PDB entry 4N9D | X-ray diffraction, 1.70 A resolution | chains A and B

# Chain A (and B)
Molecule: Nicotinamide phosphoribosyltransferase
From: Homo sapiens
Notes: EC 2.4.2.12; chain B of this document is another copy of the same molecule, construct and numbering; everything in this record applies to it too
Reference sequence: P43490 (NAMPT_HUMAN); residue numbers follow UniProt; this construct covers 1-491
Chain sequence (501 residues; numbered 1 to 501; the number before each row is that of its first residue):
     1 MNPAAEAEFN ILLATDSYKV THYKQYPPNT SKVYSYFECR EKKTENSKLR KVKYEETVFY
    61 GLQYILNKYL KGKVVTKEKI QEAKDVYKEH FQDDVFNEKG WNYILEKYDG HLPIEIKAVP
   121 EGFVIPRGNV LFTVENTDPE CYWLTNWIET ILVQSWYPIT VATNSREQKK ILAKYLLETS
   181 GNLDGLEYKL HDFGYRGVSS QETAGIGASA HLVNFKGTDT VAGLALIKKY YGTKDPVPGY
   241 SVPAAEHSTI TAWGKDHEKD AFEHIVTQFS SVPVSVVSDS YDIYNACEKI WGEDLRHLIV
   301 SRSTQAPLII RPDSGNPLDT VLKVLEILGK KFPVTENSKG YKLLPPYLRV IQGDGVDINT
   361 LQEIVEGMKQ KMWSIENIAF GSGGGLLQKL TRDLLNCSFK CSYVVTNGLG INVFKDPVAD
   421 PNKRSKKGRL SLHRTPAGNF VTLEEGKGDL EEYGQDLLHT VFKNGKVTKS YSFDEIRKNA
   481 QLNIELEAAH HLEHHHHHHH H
Not modelled in the structure: 1-7, 43-52, 487-501 (chain B: 1-7, 43-52, 488-501)
Construct notes: expression tag (492-501)
Residues lining bound ligands:
  - 2HJ (4-({[(4-tert-butylphenyl)sulfonyl]amino}methyl)-N-(pyridin-3-yl)benzamide), molecule 1: Asp16, Tyr18, Gln92
  - 2HJ, molecule 2: Tyr188, His191, Phe193, Arg196, Asp219, Tyr240, Ser241, Val242, Ala244, Ala245, Pro273, Ser275, Ile309, Arg311, Ile351, Ala379

# Interface between chain A and chain B
Pairs across the interface (216; chain A residue first):
  Phe9(A) - Gln201(B)
  Leu13(A) - Tyr195(B)
  Leu13(A) - Val221(B)
  Ala14(A) - Tyr195(B)
  Ala14(A) - Gln201(B)
  Thr15(A) - Tyr195(B)
  Thr15(A) - Asp219(B)
  Thr15(A) - Val221(B)
  Asp16(A) - Tyr195(B)
  Asp16(A) - Arg196(B)  salt bridge
  Asp16(A) - Asp219(B)
  Ser17(A) - Thr218(B)
  Ser17(A) - Asp219(B)  hydrogen bond (backbone-backbone)
  Ser17(A) - Val221(B)
  Ser17(A) - Ser241(B)
  Tyr18(A) - Arg196(B)  hydrogen bond
  Tyr18(A) - Asp219(B)  hydrogen bond (backbone-side chain)
  Tyr18(A) - Ala244(B)
  Tyr18(A) - Ala245(B)
  Tyr18(A) - Glu246(B)
  Lys19(A) - Arg196(B)
  Lys19(A) - Glu246(B)  salt bridge
  Thr21(A) - Pro243(B)
  Thr21(A) - Ala244(B)
  Thr21(A) - Phe269(B)
  His22(A) - Ala244(B)  hydrogen bond (side chain-backbone)
  His22(A) - Glu246(B)  salt bridge
  His22(A) - Thr249(B)
  Lys24(A) - His264(B)  hydrogen bond (backbone-side chain)
  Lys24(A) - Gln268(B)
  Lys24(A) - Phe269(B)
  Gln25(A) - Ala244(B)  hydrogen bond (side chain-backbone)
  Gln25(A) - Ala245(B)
  Gln25(A) - Thr249(B)  hydrogen bond
  Gln25(A) - Trp253(B)  hydrogen bond (backbone-side chain)
  Gln25(A) - His264(B)
  Gln25(A) - Ile265(B)
  Gln25(A) - Phe269(B)
  Tyr26(A) - Glu246(B)
  Tyr26(A) - Ser248(B)  hydrogen bond
  Tyr26(A) - Thr249(B)
  Tyr26(A) - Ala252(B)  hydrophobic
  Tyr26(A) - Trp253(B)
  Tyr26(A) - His264(B)
  Pro27(A) - Ala252(B)
  Pro27(A) - Trp253(B)
  Pro28(A) - Trp253(B)
  Tyr69(A) - Gln201(B)
  Val86(A) - Leu224(B)  hydrophobic
  Tyr87(A) - Val221(B)
  Glu89(A) - Pro236(B)
  Glu89(A) - Val237(B)
  Glu89(A) - Tyr240(B)
  His90(A) - Thr218(B)  hydrogen bond (side chain-backbone)
  His90(A) - Leu224(B)
  His90(A) - Gly239(B)  hydrogen bond (side chain-backbone)
  His90(A) - Tyr240(B)
  His90(A) - Ser241(B)  hydrogen bond (backbone-backbone)
  Phe91(A) - Ser241(B)
  Phe91(A) - Val242(B)
  Gln92(A) - Tyr240(B)
  Val95(A) - Phe269(B)  hydrophobic
  Asn146(A) - Glu246(B)  hydrogen bond
  Asn146(A) - Ser248(B)  hydrogen bond
  Glu149(A) - Arg196(B)  salt bridge
  Glu149(A) - Glu246(B)
  Thr150(A) - Tyr195(B)
  Thr150(A) - Arg196(B)
  Ile151(A) - Gln201(B)
  Val153(A) - Arg196(B)
  Gln154(A) - Tyr195(B)  hydrogen bond (side chain-backbone)
  Gln154(A) - Arg196(B)
  Gln154(A) - Val198(B)
  Gln154(A) - Ser200(B)
  Gln154(A) - Gln201(B)  hydrogen bond
  Trp156(A) - Arg196(B)  hydrogen bond (side chain-backbone)
  Trp156(A) - Gly197(B)
  Trp156(A) - Val198(B)  hydrogen bond (side chain-backbone)
  Trp156(A) - Gln388(B)
  Tyr157(A) - Ser199(B)
  Tyr195(A) - Leu13(B)
  Tyr195(A) - Ala14(B)
  Tyr195(A) - Thr15(B)
  Tyr195(A) - Asp16(B)
  Tyr195(A) - Thr150(B)
  Tyr195(A) - Gln154(B)  hydrogen bond (backbone-side chain)
  Arg196(A) - Asp16(B)  salt bridge
  Arg196(A) - Tyr18(B)  hydrogen bond
  Arg196(A) - Glu149(B)  salt bridge
  Arg196(A) - Thr150(B)
  Arg196(A) - Val153(B)
  Arg196(A) - Gln154(B)
  Arg196(A) - Trp156(B)  hydrogen bond (backbone-side chain)
  Arg196(A) - Arg392(B)
  Gly197(A) - Trp156(B)
  Val198(A) - Gln154(B)
  Val198(A) - Trp156(B)  hydrogen bond (backbone-side chain)
  Ser199(A) - Tyr157(B)
  Ser199(A) - Ser199(B)  hydrogen bond
  Ser199(A) - Thr203(B)  hydrogen bond
  Ser199(A) - Ile206(B)
  Ser200(A) - Gln154(B)
  Ser200(A) - Ser200(B)  hydrogen bond
  Ser200(A) - Glu202(B)
  Ser200(A) - Thr203(B)  hydrogen bond
  Ser200(A) - Ile206(B)
  Gln201(A) - Phe9(B)
  Gln201(A) - Ala14(B)
  Gln201(A) - Tyr69(B)
  Gln201(A) - Ile151(B)
  Gln201(A) - Gln154(B)  hydrogen bond
  Gln201(A) - Glu202(B)  hydrogen bond (backbone-side chain)
  Glu202(A) - Ser200(B)
  Glu202(A) - Gln201(B)  hydrogen bond (side chain-backbone)
  Glu202(A) - Glu202(B)  hydrogen bond (side chain-backbone)
  Thr203(A) - Ser199(B)  hydrogen bond
  Thr203(A) - Ser200(B)  hydrogen bond
  Thr203(A) - Thr203(B)  hydrogen bond
  Ile206(A) - Ser199(B)
  Ile206(A) - Ser200(B)
  Thr218(A) - Ser17(B)
  Thr218(A) - His90(B)  hydrogen bond (backbone-side chain)
  Asp219(A) - Thr15(B)
  Asp219(A) - Asp16(B)
  Asp219(A) - Ser17(B)  hydrogen bond (backbone-backbone)
  Asp219(A) - Tyr18(B)  hydrogen bond (side chain-backbone)
  Val221(A) - Leu13(B)
  Val221(A) - Thr15(B)
  Val221(A) - Ser17(B)
  Val221(A) - Tyr87(B)
  Leu224(A) - Val86(B)  hydrophobic
  Leu224(A) - His90(B)
  Pro236(A) - Glu89(B)
  Val237(A) - Glu89(B)
  Gly239(A) - His90(B)  hydrogen bond (backbone-side chain)
  Tyr240(A) - Glu89(B)
  Tyr240(A) - His90(B)
  Ser241(A) - Ser17(B)
  Ser241(A) - His90(B)  hydrogen bond (backbone-backbone)
  Ser241(A) - Phe91(B)
  Val242(A) - Phe91(B)
  Pro243(A) - Thr21(B)
  Ala244(A) - Tyr18(B)
  Ala244(A) - Thr21(B)
  Ala244(A) - His22(B)  hydrogen bond (backbone-side chain)
  Ala244(A) - Gln25(B)  hydrogen bond (backbone-side chain)
  Ala245(A) - Tyr18(B)
  Ala245(A) - His22(B)
  Ala245(A) - Gln25(B)
  Glu246(A) - Tyr18(B)
  Glu246(A) - Lys19(B)  salt bridge
  Glu246(A) - His22(B)  salt bridge
  Glu246(A) - Tyr26(B)
  Glu246(A) - Asn146(B)  hydrogen bond
  Glu246(A) - Glu149(B)
  His247(A) - Lys415(B)
  Ser248(A) - Tyr26(B)  hydrogen bond
  Ser248(A) - Asn146(B)  hydrogen bond
  Ser248(A) - Cys401(B)
  Thr249(A) - His22(B)
  Thr249(A) - Gln25(B)  hydrogen bond
  Thr249(A) - Tyr26(B)
  Thr251(A) - Val413(B)
  Thr251(A) - Phe414(B)
  Ala252(A) - Tyr26(B)  hydrophobic
  Ala252(A) - Pro27(B)
  Ala252(A) - Val404(B)
  Trp253(A) - Gln25(B)  hydrogen bond (side chain-backbone)
  Trp253(A) - Tyr26(B)
  Trp253(A) - Pro27(B)
  Trp253(A) - Pro28(B)
  His264(A) - Lys24(B)  hydrogen bond (side chain-backbone)
  His264(A) - Gln25(B)
  His264(A) - Tyr26(B)
  Ile265(A) - Gln25(B)
  Gln268(A) - Lys24(B)
  Phe269(A) - Thr21(B)
  Phe269(A) - Lys24(B)
  Phe269(A) - Gln25(B)
  Asp279(A) - Pro417(B)
  Ser280(A) - Lys415(B)
  Ser280(A) - Asp416(B)  hydrogen bond (backbone-backbone)
  Ser280(A) - Pro417(B)
  Tyr281(A) - Phe414(B)
  Tyr281(A) - Asp416(B)
  Tyr281(A) - Pro417(B)
  Tyr281(A) - Val418(B)  hydrogen bond (backbone-backbone)
  Asp282(A) - Val418(B)
  Asp313(A) - Lys423(B)  hydrogen bond (backbone-side chain)
  Ser314(A) - Pro417(B)
  Gly315(A) - Ala419(B)
  Asp354(A) - Lys423(B)  salt bridge
  Gln388(A) - Trp156(B)
  Gln388(A) - Gln388(B)
  Gln388(A) - Leu390(B)  hydrogen bond (side chain-backbone)
  Lys389(A) - Thr391(B)
  Leu390(A) - Gln388(B)  hydrogen bond (backbone-side chain)
  Thr391(A) - Lys389(B)
  Arg392(A) - Arg196(B)
  Cys401(A) - Ser248(B)
  Val404(A) - Ala252(B)
  Val413(A) - Thr251(B)
  Phe414(A) - Thr251(B)
  Phe414(A) - Tyr281(B)
  Lys415(A) - His247(B)
  Lys415(A) - Ser280(B)
  Asp416(A) - Ser280(B)  hydrogen bond (backbone-backbone)
  Asp416(A) - Tyr281(B)
  Pro417(A) - Asp279(B)
  Pro417(A) - Ser280(B)
  Pro417(A) - Tyr281(B)
  Pro417(A) - Ser314(B)
  Val418(A) - Tyr281(B)  hydrogen bond (backbone-backbone)
  Val418(A) - Asp282(B)
  Lys423(A) - Asp313(B)  hydrogen bond (side chain-backbone)
  Lys423(A) - Asp354(B)  salt bridge
Also at the interface, not in a pair above, chain A (98 interface residues in all): Asp93, Ala204, Thr220, Ala222, Lys255, Val272, Ile283, Tyr284, Arg311, Ala419, Asp420
Also at the interface, not in a pair above, chain B (98 interface residues in all): Gln92, Asp93, Val95, Ala204, Thr220, Ala222, Lys255, Val272, Ile283, Tyr284, Arg311, Gly315, Asp420

# In short
Chain A and chain B each contribute 98 residues to their interface, with 54 hydrogen bonds and 10 salt
bridges. Polar contacts include Asp16(A)-Arg196(B), Lys19(A)-Glu246(B) and His22(A)-Glu246(B). Chain A binds
compound 2HJ.
Chain A and chain B are both Nicotinamide phosphoribosyltransferase (Homo sapiens); the structure,
Fragment-based Design of 3-Aminopyridine-derived Amides as Potent Inhibitors of Human Nicotinamide
Phosphoribosyltransferase (NAMPT), was determined by X-ray diffraction together with 4N9B, 4N9C and 4N9E from
the same study.
